Entry 2Q33 (X-ray diffraction, 1.80 A resolution); this record covers chains A and B.

# Chain A
Molecule: D-monellin chain A
Sequence (43 residues; row label = number of the first residue in the row):
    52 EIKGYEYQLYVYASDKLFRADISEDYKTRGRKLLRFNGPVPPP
Modified positions: Glu-52, Glu-57, Glu-75 (d-glutamic acid; DGL); Ile-53, Ile-73 (d-isoleucine; DIL); Lys-54, Lys-67, Lys-78, Lys-83 (d-lysine; DLY); Tyr-56, Tyr-58, Tyr-61, Tyr-63, Tyr-77 (d-tyrosine; DTY); Gln-59 (d-glutamine; DGN); Leu-60, Leu-68, Leu-84, Leu-85 (d-leucine; DLE); Val-62, Val-91 (d-valine; DVA); Ala-64, Ala-71 (d-alanine; DAL); Ser-65, Ser-74 (d-serine; DSN); Asp-66, Asp-72, Asp-76 (d-aspartic acid; DAS); Phe-69, Phe-87 (D-phenylalanine; DPN); Arg-70, Arg-80, Arg-82, Arg-86 (d-arginine; DAR); Thr-79 (d-threonine; DTH); Asn-88 (d-asparagine; DSG); Pro-90, Pro-92, Pro-93, Pro-94 (d-proline; DPR)

# Chain B
Molecule: D-monellin chain B
Sequence (48 residues; each row starts with the number of its first residue):
     1 GEWEIIDIGPFTQNLGKFAVDEENKIGQYGRLTFNKVIRPCMKKTIYE
Modified positions: Glu-2, Glu-4, Glu-22, Glu-23, Glu-48 (d-glutamic acid; DGL); Trp-3 (d-tryptophan; DTR); Ile-5, Ile-6, Ile-8, Ile-26, Ile-38, Ile-46 (d-isoleucine; DIL); Asp-7, Asp-21 (d-aspartic acid; DAS); Pro-10, Pro-40 (d-proline; DPR); Phe-11, Phe-18, Phe-34 (D-phenylalanine; DPN); Thr-12, Thr-33, Thr-45 (d-threonine; DTH); Gln-13, Gln-28 (d-glutamine; DGN); Asn-14, Asn-24, Asn-35 (d-asparagine; DSG); Leu-15, Leu-32 (d-leucine; DLE); Lys-17, Lys-25, Lys-36, Lys-43, Lys-44 (d-lysine; DLY); Ala-19 (d-alanine; DAL); Val-20, Val-37 (d-valine; DVA); Tyr-29, Tyr-47 (d-tyrosine; DTY); Arg-31, Arg-39 (d-arginine; DAR); Cys-41 (d-cysteine; DCY); Met-42 (d-methionine; MED)

# Chain A / chain B interface
Contacting residue pairs - 65 pairs, chain A then chain B:
  Glu-52(A) / Tyr-47(B)
  Glu-52(A) / Glu-48(B)  hydrogen bond (backbone-backbone)
  Ile-53(A) / Thr-45(B)
  Ile-53(A) / Ile-46(B)
  Ile-53(A) / Tyr-47(B)
  Lys-54(A) / Ile-46(B)  hydrogen bond (backbone-backbone)
  Lys-54(A) / Tyr-47(B)
  Lys-54(A) / Glu-48(B)
  Gly-55(A) / Thr-45(B)
  Gly-55(A) / Ile-46(B)  hydrogen bond (backbone-backbone)
  Tyr-56(A) / Lys-43(B)
  Tyr-56(A) / Lys-44(B)
  Tyr-56(A) / Thr-45(B)
  Glu-57(A) / Trp-3(B)
  Glu-57(A) / Met-42(B)
  Glu-57(A) / Lys-43(B)
  Glu-57(A) / Lys-44(B)  hydrogen bond (backbone-backbone)
  Tyr-58(A) / Phe-11(B)
  Tyr-58(A) / Leu-15(B)
  Tyr-58(A) / Met-42(B)
  Tyr-58(A) / Lys-43(B)
  Gln-59(A) / Trp-3(B)
  Gln-59(A) / Cys-41(B)
  Gln-59(A) / Met-42(B)  hydrogen bond (backbone-backbone)
  Leu-60(A) / Leu-15(B)
  Leu-60(A) / Gly-16(B)
  Leu-60(A) / Cys-41(B)
  Tyr-61(A) / Val-37(B)
  Tyr-61(A) / Ile-38(B)  hydrogen bond (backbone-backbone)
  Tyr-61(A) / Pro-40(B)
  Val-62(A) / Val-20(B)
  Val-62(A) / Phe-34(B)
  Val-62(A) / Lys-36(B)
  Tyr-63(A) / Phe-34(B)
  Tyr-63(A) / Asn-35(B)  hydrogen bond (backbone-backbone)
  Tyr-63(A) / Lys-36(B)  hydrogen bond (backbone-backbone)
  Tyr-63(A) / Ile-38(B)
  Ala-64(A) / Thr-33(B)
  Ala-64(A) / Asn-35(B)
  Ser-65(A) / Leu-32(B)
  Ser-65(A) / Thr-33(B)  hydrogen bond (backbone-backbone)
  Ser-65(A) / Asn-35(B)
  Asp-66(A) / Asn-35(B)
  Leu-68(A) / Ile-38(B)
  Phe-69(A) / Tyr-29(B)
  Ala-71(A) / Ala-19(B)
  Ile-73(A) / Leu-15(B)
  Ile-73(A) / Phe-18(B)
  Ile-73(A) / Ala-19(B)
  Arg-82(A) / Phe-11(B)
  Arg-82(A) / Asn-14(B)
  Arg-82(A) / Leu-15(B)
  Arg-82(A) / Phe-18(B)
  Lys-83(A) / Phe-18(B)
  Leu-84(A) / Ala-19(B)
  Leu-84(A) / Glu-22(B)
  Leu-84(A) / Glu-23(B)
  Phe-87(A) / Ala-19(B)
  Phe-87(A) / Glu-23(B)
  Phe-87(A) / Tyr-29(B)
  Phe-87(A) / Leu-32(B)
  Asn-88(A) / Tyr-29(B)
  Gly-89(A) / Tyr-29(B)
  Pro-94(A) / Arg-39(B)
  Pro-94(A) / Pro-40(B)
Interface residues without a listed pair, chain A (27 interface residues in all): Glu-75
Interface residues without a listed pair, chain B (32 interface residues in all): Ile-6, Thr-12, Ile-26, Arg-31

# In short
Chain A and chain B form an interface of 27 and 32 residues respectively, with 9 hydrogen bonds. Backbone
hydrogen bonds pair Glu-52(A)/Glu-48(B), Lys-54(A)/Ile-46(B) and Gly-55(A)/Ile-46(B).
Here chain A is D-monellin chain A and chain B is D-monellin chain B. Entry 2Q33 (Crystal structure of all-D
monellin at 1.8 A resolution) was determined by X-ray diffraction.
